4D77 - chain A; structure by X-ray diffraction, 1.48 A resolution.

[Chain A]
Protein: Gliomedin
From: Rattus norvegicus
Notes: fragment: olfactomedin domain
UniProtKB: Q80WL1 (GLDN_RAT); residue numbers follow UniProt; this construct covers 260-543
Amino-acid sequence (285 residues; numbered 259 to 543; the number before each row is that of its first residue):
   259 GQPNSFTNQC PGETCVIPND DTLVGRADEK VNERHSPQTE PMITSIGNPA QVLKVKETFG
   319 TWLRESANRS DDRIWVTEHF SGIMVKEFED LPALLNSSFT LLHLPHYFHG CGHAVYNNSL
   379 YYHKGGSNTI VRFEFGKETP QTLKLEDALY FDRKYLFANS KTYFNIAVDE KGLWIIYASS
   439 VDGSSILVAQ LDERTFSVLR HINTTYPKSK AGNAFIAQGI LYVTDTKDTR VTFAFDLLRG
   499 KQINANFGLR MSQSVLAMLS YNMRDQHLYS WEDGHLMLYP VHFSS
Disordered / not traced: 259-297, 543
Sequence notes: expression tag (259)
Metal / ion sites: Na+: N423, N471, A472, L517

[Summary]
N423, N471, A472 and L517 form the Na+ site.
Chain A is Gliomedin (Rattus norvegicus); the structure, High-resolution structure of the extracellular
olfactomedin domain from gliomedin, was determined by X-ray diffraction together with 4D7C from the same
study.
